4WHS - chains A and B of the 6 polymer chains in the assembly; structure by X-ray diffraction, 1.35 A resolution.

Chain A:
Protein: Protocatechuate 3,4-dioxygenase alpha chain
Organism: Pseudomonas putida
Notes: EC 1.13.11.3
Reference sequence: P00436 (PCXA_PSEPU); residues 1-200 here correspond to UniProt positions 2-201 (UniProt number = residue number + 1)
Sequence (200 residues; row label = number of the first residue in the row):
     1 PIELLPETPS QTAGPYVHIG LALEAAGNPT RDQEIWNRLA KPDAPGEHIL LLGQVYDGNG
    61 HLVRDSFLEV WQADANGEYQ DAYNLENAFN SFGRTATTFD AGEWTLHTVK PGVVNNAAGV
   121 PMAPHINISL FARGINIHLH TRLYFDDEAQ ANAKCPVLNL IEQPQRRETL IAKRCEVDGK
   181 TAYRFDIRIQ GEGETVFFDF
UniProt features mapped onto this chain:
  - binding site (3,4-dihydroxybenzoate): R133
Residues lining bound ligands: 4-fluorobenzene-1,2-diol (3N8): N152, A153, L158, N159, P164, R167, E168, I171

Chain B:
Protein: Protocatechuate 3,4-dioxygenase beta chain
Organism: Pseudomonas putida
Notes: EC 1.13.11.3
Reference sequence: P00437 (PCXB_PSEPU); residues 301-538 here correspond to UniProt positions 2-239 (UniProt number = residue number - 299)
Sequence (238 residues; each row starts with the number of its first residue):
   301 PAQDNSRFVI RDRNWHPKAL TPDYKTSIAR SPRQALVSIP QSISETTGPN FSHLGFGAHD
   361 HDLLLNFNNG GLPIGERIIV AGRVVDQYGK PVPNTLVEMW QANAGGRYRH KNDRYLAPLD
   421 PNFGGVGRCL TDSDGYYSFR TIKPGPYPWR NGPNDWRPAH IHFGISGPSI ATKLITQLYF
   481 EGDPLIPMCP IVKSIANPEA VQQLIAKLDM NNANPMDCLA YRFDIVLRGQ RKTHFENC
Metal / ion sites: Fe ion: Y408, Y447, H460, H462
Residues lining bound ligands:
  - 4-fluorobenzene-1,2-diol (3N8), molecule 1: L320, P322, I328, R333
  - 4-fluorobenzene-1,2-diol (3N8), molecule 2: S338, I339, P340
  - 4-fluorobenzene-1,2-diol (3N8), molecule 3: Y408, Y447, W449, R457, H460, H462
  - 4-fluorobenzene-1,2-diol (3N8), molecule 4: R450, G452, P453, P515, M516

How chain A and chain B interact:
Residue-residue contacts (171; chain A residue first):
  L4(A) - V309(B)  hydrophobic
  L4(A) - Q387(B)
  L4(A) - Y388(B)  hydrophobic
  L5(A) - D386(B)
  L5(A) - Q387(B)  hydrogen bond (backbone-side chain)
  P6(A) - W315(B)  hydrophobic
  P6(A) - Q503(B)
  P6(A) - V526(B)
  E7(A) - R311(B)  salt bridge
  E7(A) - W315(B)  hydrogen bond (backbone-side chain)
  E7(A) - H316(B)  salt bridge
  E7(A) - Q387(B)
  E7(A) - Q503(B)
  E7(A) - V526(B)
  E7(A) - R528(B)
  T8(A) - H316(B)
  T8(A) - L474(B)
  T8(A) - Q503(B)  hydrogen bond (backbone-side chain)
  T8(A) - L504(B)
  T8(A) - I525(B)
  T8(A) - V526(B)  hydrogen bond (side chain-backbone)
  P9(A) - H316(B)
  P9(A) - T476(B)  hydrogen bond (backbone-side chain)
  P9(A) - I495(B)  hydrophobic
  P9(A) - A500(B)
  P9(A) - L504(B)
  S10(A) - H316(B)  hydrogen bond (backbone-side chain)
  S10(A) - P317(B)
  S10(A) - L474(B)
  S10(A) - I475(B)  hydrogen bond (side chain-backbone)
  Q11(A) - I475(B)  hydrogen bond (backbone-backbone)
  Q11(A) - T476(B)
  Q11(A) - Q477(B)
  Q11(A) - Y479(B)  hydrogen bond
  Q11(A) - I491(B)  hydrogen bond (side chain-backbone)
  Q11(A) - V492(B)
  Q11(A) - S494(B)  hydrogen bond
  Q11(A) - I495(B)
  Q11(A) - L504(B)
  T12(A) - Y324(B)  hydrogen bond
  T12(A) - Q477(B)  hydrogen bond (backbone-side chain)
  A13(A) - W400(B)
  A13(A) - H462(B)
  A13(A) - I475(B)  hydrophobic
  P15(A) - H410(B)
  Y16(A) - W400(B)  hydrogen bond (backbone-side chain)
  Y16(A) - Y408(B)  hydrophobic
  Y16(A) - H410(B)
  Y16(A) - N412(B)
  Y16(A) - D413(B)
  Y16(A) - Y447(B)  hydrogen bond
  V17(A) - W400(B)  hydrophobic
  H18(A) - H410(B)  hydrogen bond
  I19(A) - W400(B)  hydrophobic
  I19(A) - Y408(B)  hydrophobic
  I19(A) - R409(B)
  I19(A) - H410(B)
  I19(A) - G425(B)
  I19(A) - V426(B)
  G20(A) - W400(B)
  G20(A) - V426(B)
  L21(A) - E398(B)
  L21(A) - W400(B)  hydrophobic
  L21(A) - I475(B)  hydrophobic
  A25(A) - K411(B)
  A26(A) - H410(B)
  A26(A) - K411(B)  hydrogen bond (backbone-backbone)
  G27(A) - K411(B)
  N28(A) - R409(B)  hydrogen bond (side chain-backbone)
  R31(A) - V426(B)
  R31(A) - R428(B)
  Q33(A) - L354(B)
  Q33(A) - G355(B)  hydrogen bond (side chain-backbone)
  Q33(A) - R428(B)  hydrogen bond (backbone-side chain)
  I35(A) - F351(B)  hydrophobic
  I35(A) - L396(B)  hydrophobic
  D57(A) - A329(B)
  G58(A) - A329(B)  hydrogen bond (backbone-backbone)
  N59(A) - A329(B)
  V63(A) - R330(B)
  D65(A) - R330(B)  salt bridge
  E69(A) - K473(B)  salt bridge
  W71(A) - S344(B)  hydrogen bond (side chain-backbone)
  W71(A) - T347(B)  hydrogen bond
  W71(A) - G348(B)
  W71(A) - P349(B)
  W71(A) - I470(B)  hydrophobic
  E78(A) - P301(B)
  Y79(A) - P301(B)
  Y79(A) - A302(B)  hydrogen bond (backbone-backbone)
  Y79(A) - I343(B)  hydrophobic
  Y79(A) - S344(B)  hydrogen bond
  Y79(A) - T347(B)
  Q80(A) - P301(B)
  D81(A) - A302(B)
  D81(A) - G348(B)
  D81(A) - P349(B)
  D81(A) - N350(B)  hydrogen bond (backbone-backbone)
  Y83(A) - N350(B)  hydrogen bond (backbone-backbone)
  Y83(A) - F351(B)  hydrophobic
  N84(A) - H353(B)
  F92(A) - P349(B)  hydrophobic
  F92(A) - F351(B)  hydrophobic
  R94(A) - E398(B)  salt bridge
  F99(A) - H410(B)
  F99(A) - K411(B)
  F99(A) - N412(B)
  V114(A) - I343(B)  hydrophobic
  A117(A) - R307(B)
  A117(A) - Q341(B)
  A117(A) - N537(B)  hydrogen bond (backbone-side chain)
  A118(A) - N537(B)
  M122(A) - S342(B)
  M122(A) - S344(B)
  H125(A) - S344(B)  hydrogen bond
  N127(A) - S344(B)
  N127(A) - I470(B)
  F131(A) - K473(B)
  F131(A) - I475(B)  hydrophobic
  R133(A) - Y324(B)
  R133(A) - T326(B)
  R133(A) - R330(B)  hydrogen bond (backbone-side chain)
  G134(A) - Y324(B)  hydrogen bond (backbone-side chain)
  G134(A) - T326(B)
  G134(A) - S327(B)
  G134(A) - R330(B)
  I135(A) - R330(B)
  N136(A) - P317(B)
  N136(A) - K318(B)  hydrogen bond (side chain-backbone)
  N136(A) - A319(B)  hydrogen bond (side chain-backbone)
  N136(A) - T321(B)  hydrogen bond
  N136(A) - Y324(B)
  N136(A) - S494(B)
  I137(A) - R313(B)
  I137(A) - H316(B)
  I137(A) - P317(B)
  H138(A) - R311(B)
  H138(A) - K473(B)
  L139(A) - P332(B)  hydrophobic
  H140(A) - R311(B)
  R142(A) - S344(B)
  R142(A) - E345(B)  salt bridge
  L160(A) - V337(B)
  L160(A) - I339(B)  hydrophobic
  L160(A) - P340(B)
  R166(A) - Q334(B)
  I189(A) - R330(B)
  I189(A) - S331(B)
  I189(A) - P332(B)
  Q190(A) - I328(B)  hydrogen bond (side chain-backbone)
  Q190(A) - A329(B)
  Q190(A) - S331(B)  hydrogen bond (side chain-backbone)
  Q190(A) - R333(B)
  E194(A) - P332(B)
  E194(A) - R333(B)  hydrogen bond (side chain-backbone)
  E194(A) - Q334(B)  hydrogen bond (side chain-backbone)
  V196(A) - V337(B)  hydrophobic
  F197(A) - P332(B)  hydrophobic
  F197(A) - L336(B)
  F197(A) - V337(B)  hydrogen bond (backbone-backbone)
  F198(A) - V337(B)
  F198(A) - I339(B)  hydrophobic
  D199(A) - R313(B)  salt bridge
  D199(A) - V337(B)  hydrogen bond (backbone-backbone)
  D199(A) - S338(B)
  D199(A) - I339(B)  hydrogen bond (backbone-backbone)
  F200(A) - I310(B)
  F200(A) - I339(B)
  F200(A) - Q341(B)  hydrogen bond (backbone-side chain)
  F200(A) - E345(B)
  F200(A) - R528(B)  hydrogen bond (backbone-side chain)
Interface residues without a listed pair, chain A (74 interface residues in all): L23, E34, A82, N115, N116, A132, V157, I161
Interface residues without a listed pair, chain B (86 interface residues in all): D304, A335, D360, V385, G389, G424, A471, D524, L527, E536

Summary:
The interface between chain A and chain B involves 74 residues on one side and 86 on the other, with 43
hydrogen bonds and 7 salt bridges. Polar pairs include E7(A)-R311(B), E7(A)-H316(B) and D65(A)-R330(B). 2
4-fluorobenzene-1,2-diol molecules are bound between chain A and chain B.
Chain A is Protocatechuate 3,4-dioxygenase alpha chain and chain B is Protocatechuate 3,4-dioxygenase beta
chain, both from Pseudomonas putida; the structure, 4-fluorocatechol bound to Protocatechuate 3,4-dioxygenase
(pseudomonas putida) at pH 8.5, was determined by X-ray diffraction, deposited together with 4WHO, 4WHP and
4WHR.
